Entry 8E4O (electron microscopy, 3.43 A resolution); this record covers chains A and B of the 4 polymer chains in the assembly.

[Chain A (and B)]
Protein: Transient receptor potential cation channel subfamily M member 8
Organism: Mus musculus
Notes: chain B of this document is another copy of the same molecule, construct and numbering; everything in this record applies to it too
UniProtKB: Q8R4D5 (TRPM8_MOUSE); residue numbers follow UniProt; this construct covers 2-48, 101-1104
Chain sequence (1135 residues; each row starts with the number of its first residue; note: 51 numbers in that range are skipped by the numbering (no residue carries them; nothing is unmodelled there); a row labelled like 98A-98Z holds insertion residues (98A, then the next letters in order); numbering starts at 0):
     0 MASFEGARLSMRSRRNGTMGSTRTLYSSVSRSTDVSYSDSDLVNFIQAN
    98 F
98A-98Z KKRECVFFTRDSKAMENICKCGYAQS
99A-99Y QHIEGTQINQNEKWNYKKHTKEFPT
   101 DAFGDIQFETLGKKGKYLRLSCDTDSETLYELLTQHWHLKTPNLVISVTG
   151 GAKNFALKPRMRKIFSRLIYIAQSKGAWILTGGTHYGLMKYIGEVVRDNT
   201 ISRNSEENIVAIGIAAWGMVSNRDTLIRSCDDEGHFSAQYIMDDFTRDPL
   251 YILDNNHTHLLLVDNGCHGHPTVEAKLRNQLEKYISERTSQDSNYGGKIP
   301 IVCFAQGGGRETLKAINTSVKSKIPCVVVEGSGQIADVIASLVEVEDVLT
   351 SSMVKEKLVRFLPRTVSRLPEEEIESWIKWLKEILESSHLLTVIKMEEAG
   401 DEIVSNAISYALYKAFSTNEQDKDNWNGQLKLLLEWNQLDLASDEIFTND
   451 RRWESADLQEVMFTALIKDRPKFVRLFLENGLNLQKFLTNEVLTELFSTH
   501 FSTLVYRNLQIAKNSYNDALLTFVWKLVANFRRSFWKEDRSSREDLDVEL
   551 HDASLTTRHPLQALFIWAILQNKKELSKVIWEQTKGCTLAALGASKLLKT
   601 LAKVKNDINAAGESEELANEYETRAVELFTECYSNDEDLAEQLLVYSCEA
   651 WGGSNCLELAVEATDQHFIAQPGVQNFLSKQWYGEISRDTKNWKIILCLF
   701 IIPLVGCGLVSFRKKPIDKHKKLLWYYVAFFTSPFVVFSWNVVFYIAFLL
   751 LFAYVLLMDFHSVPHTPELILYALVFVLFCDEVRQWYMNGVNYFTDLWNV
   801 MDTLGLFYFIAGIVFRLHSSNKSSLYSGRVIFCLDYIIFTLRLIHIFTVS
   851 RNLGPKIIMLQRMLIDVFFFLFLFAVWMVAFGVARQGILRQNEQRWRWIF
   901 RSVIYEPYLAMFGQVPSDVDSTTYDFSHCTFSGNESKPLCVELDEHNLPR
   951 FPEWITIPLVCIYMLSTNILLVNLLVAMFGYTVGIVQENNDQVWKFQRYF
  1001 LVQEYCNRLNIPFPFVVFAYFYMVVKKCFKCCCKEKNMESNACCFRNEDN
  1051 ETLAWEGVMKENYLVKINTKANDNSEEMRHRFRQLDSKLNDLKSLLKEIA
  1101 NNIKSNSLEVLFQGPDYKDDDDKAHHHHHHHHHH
Unresolved in the structure: 0-39, 98A-98Z, 99A-99Y, 109-114, 203-206, 227-236, 243-249, 344-349, 535-556, 715-721, 919-950, 1026-1048, 1105-1134
Sequence notes: expression tag (0-1, 1105-1134)
Swiss-Prot annotation at these positions:
  - binding site (Ca(2+)): Glu782, Gln785, Asn799, Asp802
  - glycosylation: Asn934 (N-linked (GlcNAc...) (complex) asparagine)
Cystine bridges: Cys303-Cys326
Residues lining bound ligands: PIO ([(2R)-2-octanoyloxy-3-[oxidanyl-[(1R,2R,3S,4R,5R,6S)-2,3,6-tris(oxidanyl)-4,5-diphosphonooxy-cyclohexyl]oxy-phosphoryl]oxy-propyl] octanoate): Ser679, Tyr683, Arg688, Asn692, Trp693, Ile696, Phe735, Phe738, Ser739, Ser850, Arg851, Asn852, Arg998

[How chain A and chain B interact]
Residue-residue contacts - 66 pairs, chain A then chain B:
  Asn449(A) with Gln334(B)
  Arg452(A) with Asn154(B)
  Glu479(A) with Leu157(B)
  Ser634(A) with Asn609(B)
  Asn676(A) with Ile608(B)
  Arg688(A) with Ile608(B)
  Asp689(A) with Ile511(B); Ser515(B)
  Lys691(A) with Ser515(B)
  Leu757(A) with Gln886(B); Asn892(B), hydrogen bond (backbone-backbone); Ile899(B), hydrophobic; Val903(B), hydrophobic
  Met758(A) with Asn892(B); Glu893(B); Gln894(B)
  Asp759(A) with Asn892(B)
  Phe760(A) with Asn892(B), hydrogen bond (backbone-side chain)
  His761(A) with Asn892(B), hydrogen bond
  Tyr826(A) with Ile888(B)
  Arg829(A) with Gly887(B), hydrogen bond (side chain-backbone); Arg890(B), hydrogen bond (side chain-backbone); Gln891(B)
  Val830(A) with Ile888(B), hydrophobic
  Cys833(A) with Ala884(B), hydrogen bond (side chain-backbone); Gly887(B); Ile888(B), hydrogen bond (side chain-backbone)
  Tyr836(A) with Val883(B), hydrophobic
  Ile837(A) with Ala880(B), hydrophobic; Phe881(B)
  Thr840(A) with Ala880(B)
  Ile844(A) with Val876(B), hydrophobic
  Lys856(A) with Asp866(B); Phe869(B); Phe870(B); Tyr981(B)
  Ile857(A) with Leu873(B), hydrophobic
  Met859(A) with Tyr981(B), hydrophobic
  Leu860(A) with Phe870(B), hydrophobic; Asn973(B); Ala977(B), hydrophobic
  Met863(A) with Asn973(B)
  Leu864(A) with Asn973(B), hydrogen bond (backbone-side chain)
  Val867(A) with Val972(B), hydrophobic; Asn973(B)
  Arg897(A) with Glu953(B), salt bridge
  Arg901(A) with Ile957(B)
  Tyr905(A) with Val915(B)
  Met978(A) with Val972(B), hydrophobic
  Phe979(A) with Val976(B), hydrophobic; Phe979(B), hydrophobic
  Thr982(A) with Val976(B)
  Val986(A) with Gly980(B); Val983(B), hydrophobic
  Trp1055(A) with Ser202(B)
  Val1058(A) with Asp198(B)
  Met1078(A) with Arg1079(B); Phe1082(B), hydrophobic
  Phe1082(A) with Phe1082(B), hydrophobic
  Leu1085(A) with Phe1082(B), hydrophobic; Asp1086(B)
  Leu1089(A) with Leu1089(B), hydrophobic
  Leu1092(A) with Lys1093(B)
  Leu1096(A) with Leu1096(B), hydrophobic
  Ile1099(A) with Leu1096(B), hydrophobic; Ala1100(B), hydrophobic
Interface residues without a listed pair, chain A (53 interface residues in all): Trp453, Asn480, Ala753, Phe847, Asn852, Phe868, Val983, Ala1054, Ile1103
Interface residues without a listed pair, chain B (59 interface residues in all): Ile201, Tyr516, Lys605, Trp877, Asp918, Phe951, Cys961, Met964, Ile969, Leu974, Leu975, Arg1083, Ile1103

[In short]
Chain A and chain B form an interface of 53 and 59 residues respectively; the contacts include 8 hydrogen
bonds and 1 salt bridge. Among the polar pairs are Arg897(A)-Glu953(B), Phe760(A)-Asn892(B) and
His761(A)-Asn892(B). Chain A binds compound PIO.
Both chains are Transient receptor potential cation channel subfamily M member 8 (Mus musculus). Entry 8E4O
(The closed C1-state mouse TRPM8 structure in complex with putative PI(4,5)P2) was determined by electron
microscopy together with 8E4L, 8E4M, 8E4N, 8E4P and 8E4Q from the same study.
